PDB entry 8ICU | X-ray diffraction, 3.00 A resolution | chains P and A of the 3 polymer chains in the assembly

# Chain P
Molecule: 8-nt DNA strand
Sequence (8 nucleotides; row label = number of the first residue in the row):
     1 TCTAATGA
Metal / ion sites: Na+: DT6 (shared with Thr101(A), Val103(A), Ile106(A) of chain A); Mn2+: DA8 (shared with Asp190(A), Asp192(A) of chain A)

# Chain A
Name: Protein (DNA polymerase beta (e.c.2.7.7.7))
Source organism: Homo sapiens
Reference sequence: P06746 (DPOB_HUMAN); residues 2-335 here correspond to UniProt positions 1-334 (UniProt number = residue number - 1)
Chain sequence (335 residues; each row starts with the number of its first residue):
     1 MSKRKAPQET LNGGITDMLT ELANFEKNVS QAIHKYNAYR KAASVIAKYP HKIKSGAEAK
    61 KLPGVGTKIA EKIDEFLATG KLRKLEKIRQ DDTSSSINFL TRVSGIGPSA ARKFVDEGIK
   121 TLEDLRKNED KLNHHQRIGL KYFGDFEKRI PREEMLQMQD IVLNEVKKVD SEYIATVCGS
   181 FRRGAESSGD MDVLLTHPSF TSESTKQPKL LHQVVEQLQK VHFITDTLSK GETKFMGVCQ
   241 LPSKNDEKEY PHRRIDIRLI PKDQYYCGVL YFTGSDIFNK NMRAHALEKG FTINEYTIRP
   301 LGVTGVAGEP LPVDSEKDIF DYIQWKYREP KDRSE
Disordered / not traced: 1-8
Metal / ion sites: Na+ site 1: Lys60, Leu62; Na+ site 2: Thr101, Val103, Ile106 (shared with DT6(P) of chain P); Mn2+ site 1: Asp190, Asp192 (shared with DA8(P) of chain P); Mn2+ site 2: Asp190 (together with 2',3'-dideoxyadenosine-5'-triphosphate)
Ligand contacts: 2',3'-dideoxyadenosine-5'-triphosphate: Arg149, Gly179, Ser180, Arg183, Ser187, Ser188, Gly189, Asp190, Asp192, Phe272
Swiss-Prot annotation at these positions:
  - binding site (K(+)): Lys61
  - binding site (Na(+)): Lys61

# Interface between chain P and chain A
Residue-residue contacts (21):
  DA4(P) - Ser109(A)  sugar contact
  DA5(P) - Gly105(A)  phosphate contact
  DA5(P) - Ile106(A)  phosphate contact
  DA5(P) - Gly107(A)  hydrogen bond to the phosphate
  DA5(P) - Pro108(A)  phosphate contact
  DA5(P) - Ser109(A)  hydrogen bond to the phosphate
  DA5(P) - Ala110(A)  hydrogen bond to the phosphate
  DT6(P) - Val103(A)  phosphate contact
  DT6(P) - Ser104(A)  phosphate contact
  DT6(P) - Gly105(A)  hydrogen bond to the phosphate
  DT6(P) - Ile106(A)  hydrogen bond to the phosphate
  DT6(P) - Lys234(A)  hydrogen bond to the base
  DG7(P) - Arg254(A)  salt bridge to the phosphate
  DG7(P) - Asp256(A)  phosphate contact
  DG7(P) - Arg258(A)  phosphate contact
  DA8(P) - Asp190(A)  phosphate contact
  DA8(P) - Asp192(A)  phosphate contact
  DA8(P) - Asp256(A)  phosphate contact
  DA8(P) - Arg258(A)  salt bridge to the phosphate
  DA8(P) - Tyr271(A)  sugar contact
  DA8(P) - Phe272(A)  sugar contact
Also at the interface, not in a pair above, chain A (20 interface residues in all): Thr101, Ala111, His135, Met236

# Overview
5 residues of chain P and 20 residues of chain A are in contact, with 6 hydrogen bonds and 2 salt bridges.
Polar contacts include DT6(P)-Lys234(A), DA5(P)-Gly107(A) and DA5(P)-Ser109(A). Chain A binds
2',3'-dideoxyadenosine-5'-triphosphate.
Here chain P is an 8-nt DNA strand and chain A is Protein (DNA polymerase beta (e.c.2.7.7.7)) (Homo sapiens).
Entry 8ICU (DNA polymerase beta (pol B) (e.c.2.7.7.7) complexed with seven base pairs of DNA; soaked in the
...) was determined by X-ray diffraction together with 1ZQT, 7ICE, 7ICF, 7ICG, 7ICH, 7ICI and 39 further
entries from the same study.
